PDB entry 4NN6 | X-ray diffraction, 2.54 A resolution | chains B and C of the 3 polymer chains in the assembly

Chain B:
Name: Interleukin-7 receptor subunit alpha
Source organism: Mus musculus
Notes: fragment: extracellular domain
UniProt: P16872 (IL7RA_MOUSE); residues 21-239 here = UniProt positions 21-239
Amino-acid sequence (223 residues; numbered 17 to 239; the number before each row is that of its first residue):
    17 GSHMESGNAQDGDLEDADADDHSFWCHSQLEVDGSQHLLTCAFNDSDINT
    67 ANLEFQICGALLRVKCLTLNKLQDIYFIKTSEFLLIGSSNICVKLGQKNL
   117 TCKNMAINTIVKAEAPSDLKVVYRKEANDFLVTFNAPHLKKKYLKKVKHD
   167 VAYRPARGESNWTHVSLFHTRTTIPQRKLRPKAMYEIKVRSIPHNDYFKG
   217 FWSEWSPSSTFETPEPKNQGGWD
Unresolved in the structure: 17-36, 61-63, 233-239
Sequence notes: expression tag (17-20)
Curated features (UniProtKB/Swiss-Prot):
  - motif: W218 to S222 (WSXWS motif)
  - glycosylation (N-linked (GlcNAc...) asparagine): N60, N115, N177
Cystine bridges: C42-C57, C74-C82, C108-C118

Chain C:
Name: Cytokine receptor-like factor 2
Source organism: Mus musculus
Notes: fragment: extracellular domain
UniProt: Q8CII9 (CRLF2_MOUSE); numbering as in UniProt (aligned over 20-222)
Amino-acid sequence (212 residues; row label = number of the first residue in the row):
    20 AAAVTSRGDVTVVCHDLETVEVTWGSGPDHHGANLSLEFRYGTGALQPCP
    70 RYFLSGAGVTSGCILPAARAGLLELALRDGGGAMVFKARQRASAWLKPRP
   120 PWQVTLLWTPDGDVTVSWPAHSYLGLDYEVQHRESNDDEDAWQTTSGPCC
   170 DLTVGGLDPVRCYDFRVRASPRAAHYGLEAQPSEWTAVTRLSGAASAASC
   220 TASGTKHHHHHH
Unresolved in the structure: 20-29, 44-53, 76-78, 97-102, 212-231
Sequence notes: engineered mutation Q122 (Asn in Q8CII9); conflict V179 (Ala in Q8CII9); expression tag (223-231)
Curated features (UniProtKB/Swiss-Prot):
  - motif: P201 to T205 (WSXWS motif)
  - glycosylation: N53 (N-linked (GlcNAc...) asparagine)
Cystine bridges: C68-C82, C168-C169

Chain B / chain C interface:
Pairs across the interface (18; chain B residue first):
  R140(B) with E153(C), salt bridge
  A143(B) with R180(C), hydrogen bond (backbone-side chain)
  D145(B) with E153(C)
  K162(B) with S165(C), hydrogen bond (side chain-backbone)
  V181(B) with G175(C)
  S182(B) with G174(C)
  F184(B) with T164(C); T172(C)
  H185(B) with H151(C); Q162(C); T163(C); T164(C); V173(C); G174(C)
  R187(B) with Q162(C)
  T188(B) with G175(C), hydrogen bond (side chain-backbone)
  T189(B) with E153(C)
  P191(B) with D177(C)
Also at the interface, not in a pair above, chain B (14 interface residues in all): N144, T186

Summary:
Chain B and chain C form an interface of 14 and 12 residues respectively; the contacts include 3 hydrogen
bonds and 1 salt bridge. Polar contacts include R140(B)-E153(C), A143(B)-R180(C) and K162(B)-S165(C).
Here chain B is Interleukin-7 receptor subunit alpha and chain C is Cytokine receptor-like factor 2, both from
Mus musculus. Entry 4NN6 (Cytokine receptor complex - Crystal form 1B) was determined by X-ray diffraction,
deposited together with 4NN5 and 4NN7.
